Entry 7U4G (X-ray diffraction, 1.65 A resolution); this record covers chain A.

Chain A:
Protein: Neuraminidase
Source organism: Influenza A virus (A/Shandong/9/1993(H3N2))
Notes: EC 3.2.1.18
Reference sequence: Q98815 (Q98815_9INFA); residue numbers follow UniProt; this construct covers 1-469
Chain sequence (469 residues; each row starts with the number of its first residue):
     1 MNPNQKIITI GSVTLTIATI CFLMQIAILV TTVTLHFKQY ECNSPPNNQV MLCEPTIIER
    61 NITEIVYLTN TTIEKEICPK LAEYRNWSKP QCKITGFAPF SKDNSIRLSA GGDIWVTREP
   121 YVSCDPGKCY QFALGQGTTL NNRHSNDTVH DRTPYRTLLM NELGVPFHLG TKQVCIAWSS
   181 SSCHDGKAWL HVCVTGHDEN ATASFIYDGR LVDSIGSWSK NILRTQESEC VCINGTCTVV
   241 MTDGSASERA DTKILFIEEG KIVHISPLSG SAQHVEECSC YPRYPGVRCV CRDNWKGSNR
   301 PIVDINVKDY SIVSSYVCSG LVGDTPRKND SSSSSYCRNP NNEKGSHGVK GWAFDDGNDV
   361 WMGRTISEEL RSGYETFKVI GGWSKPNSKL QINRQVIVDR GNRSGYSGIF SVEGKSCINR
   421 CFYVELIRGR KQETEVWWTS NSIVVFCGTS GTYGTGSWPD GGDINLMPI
Unresolved in the structure: 1-81
Disulfides: Cys92-Cys417, Cys124-Cys129, Cys175-Cys193, Cys183-Cys230, Cys232-Cys237, Cys278-Cys291, Cys280-Cys289, Cys318-Cys337, Cys421-Cys447
Covalent attachments: N-acetylglucosamine (NAG) linked to Asn146, Asn329; glycan linked to Asn200
Bound ions: Ca2+: Asp293, Gly297, Asp324, Gly345, His347
Residues lining bound ligands: zanamivir (ZMR): Arg118, Glu119, Leu134, Asp151, Arg152, Arg156, Trp178, Ser179, Ile222, Arg224, Glu227, Ala246, Glu276, Glu277, Arg292, Asn294, His347, Arg371, Tyr406
Reported in the primary citation:
  - mutagenesis - K385N/N387K, N387K: abolished growth
  - mutagenesis - K385N/N387K, N387K: decreased catalytic activity
  - mutagenesis - N387K: decreased stability
  - mutagenesis - K385N/N387K: unchanged stability

In short:
Bound to chain A: zanamivir. N-acetylglucosamine is covalently linked to Asn146, Asn200 and Asn329. The Ca2+
site is built by Asp293, Gly297, Asp324, Gly345 and His347. From the paper: K385N/N387K and N387K abolish
growth; K385N/N387K and N387K reduce catalytic activity.
Chain A is Neuraminidase (Influenza A virus (A/Shandong/9/1993(H3N2))); the structure, Neuraminidase from
influenza virus A/Shandong/9/1993(H3N2), was determined by X-ray diffraction (same publication as 7U4E and
7U4F).
